PDB entry 6VME | X-ray diffraction, 2.19 A resolution | chains B and D of the 4 polymer chains in the assembly

Chain B:
Molecule: Tumor susceptibility gene 101 protein
Organism: Homo sapiens
Reference sequence: Q99816 (TS101_HUMAN); residues 308-388 here = UniProt positions 308-388
Chain sequence (81 residues; each row starts with the number of its first residue):
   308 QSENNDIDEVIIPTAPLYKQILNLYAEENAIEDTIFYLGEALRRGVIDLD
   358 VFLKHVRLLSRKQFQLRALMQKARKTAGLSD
Unresolved in the structure: 308-312
Swiss-Prot annotation at these positions:
  - motif: Pro-320 to Pro-323 (PTAP motif)

Chain D:
Molecule: Multivesicular body subunit 12A
Organism: Homo sapiens
Reference sequence: Q96EY5 (MB12A_HUMAN); numbering as in UniProt (aligned over 206-228)
Chain sequence (25 residues; numbered 204 to 228; the number before each row is that of its first residue):
   204 SNASSLYGISAMDGVPFTLHPRFEG
Unresolved in the structure: 204, 224-228
Sequence notes: expression tag (204-205)

Interface between chain B and chain D:
Pairs across the interface (33; chain B residue first):
  Val-317(B) / Leu-222(D)
  Val-317(B) / His-223(D)  hydrogen bond (backbone-backbone)
  Ile-318(B) / Phe-220(D)  hydrophobic
  Ile-318(B) / Thr-221(D)
  Ile-319(B) / Phe-220(D)
  Ile-319(B) / Thr-221(D)  hydrogen bond (backbone-backbone)
  Pro-320(B) / Pro-219(D)
  Pro-320(B) / Phe-220(D)
  Thr-321(B) / Pro-219(D)  hydrogen bond (backbone-backbone)
  Thr-321(B) / Phe-220(D)
  Thr-321(B) / Thr-221(D)
  Tyr-325(B) / Val-218(D)  hydrophobic
  Tyr-325(B) / Pro-219(D)
  Ile-328(B) / Met-215(D)  hydrophobic
  Leu-329(B) / Phe-220(D)  hydrophobic
  Tyr-332(B) / Ser-208(D)
  Tyr-332(B) / Gly-211(D)
  Tyr-332(B) / Ile-212(D)  hydrogen bond (side chain-backbone)
  Tyr-332(B) / Met-215(D)  hydrophobic
  Glu-335(B) / Ser-208(D)
  Glu-335(B) / Leu-209(D)
  Asn-336(B) / Ser-208(D)  hydrogen bond (side chain-backbone)
  Asn-336(B) / Leu-209(D)
  Glu-339(B) / Leu-209(D)
  Arg-374(B) / Leu-209(D)
  Met-377(B) / Ser-208(D)
  Arg-381(B) / Asn-205(D)  hydrogen bond (side chain-backbone)
  Arg-381(B) / Ala-206(D)
  Arg-381(B) / Ala-214(D)  hydrogen bond (side chain-backbone)
  Leu-386(B) / Gly-217(D)
  Ser-387(B) / Asn-205(D)
  Ser-387(B) / Ala-206(D)
  Asp-388(B) / Ala-206(D)
Interface residues without a listed pair, chain B (19 interface residues in all): Gln-370
From the paper, about this interface:
  - residue pairs: Pro-219(D)/Tyr-325(B) (hydrophobic contact)

Overview:
The interface between chain B and chain D involves 19 residues on one side and 15 on the other; the contacts
include 7 hydrogen bonds. Polar contacts include Tyr-332(B)/Ile-212(D), Asn-336(B)/Ser-208(D) and
Arg-381(B)/Asn-205(D). The paper describes a hydrophobic contact between Pro-219(D) and Tyr-325(B).
Chain B is Tumor susceptibility gene 101 protein and chain D is Multivesicular body subunit 12A, both from
Homo sapiens; the structure, Human ESCRT-I heterotetramer headpiece, was determined by X-ray diffraction.
